8K0X - chains A and C; structure by electron microscopy, 3.20 A resolution.

== Chain A (and C) ==
Name: ABC transporter G family member 25
From: Arabidopsis thaliana
Notes: chain C of this document is another copy of the same molecule, construct and numbering; everything in this record applies to it too
UniProt: Q84TH5 (AB25G_ARATH); residues 1-662 here = UniProt positions 1-662
Sequence (662 residues; row label = number of the first residue in the row):
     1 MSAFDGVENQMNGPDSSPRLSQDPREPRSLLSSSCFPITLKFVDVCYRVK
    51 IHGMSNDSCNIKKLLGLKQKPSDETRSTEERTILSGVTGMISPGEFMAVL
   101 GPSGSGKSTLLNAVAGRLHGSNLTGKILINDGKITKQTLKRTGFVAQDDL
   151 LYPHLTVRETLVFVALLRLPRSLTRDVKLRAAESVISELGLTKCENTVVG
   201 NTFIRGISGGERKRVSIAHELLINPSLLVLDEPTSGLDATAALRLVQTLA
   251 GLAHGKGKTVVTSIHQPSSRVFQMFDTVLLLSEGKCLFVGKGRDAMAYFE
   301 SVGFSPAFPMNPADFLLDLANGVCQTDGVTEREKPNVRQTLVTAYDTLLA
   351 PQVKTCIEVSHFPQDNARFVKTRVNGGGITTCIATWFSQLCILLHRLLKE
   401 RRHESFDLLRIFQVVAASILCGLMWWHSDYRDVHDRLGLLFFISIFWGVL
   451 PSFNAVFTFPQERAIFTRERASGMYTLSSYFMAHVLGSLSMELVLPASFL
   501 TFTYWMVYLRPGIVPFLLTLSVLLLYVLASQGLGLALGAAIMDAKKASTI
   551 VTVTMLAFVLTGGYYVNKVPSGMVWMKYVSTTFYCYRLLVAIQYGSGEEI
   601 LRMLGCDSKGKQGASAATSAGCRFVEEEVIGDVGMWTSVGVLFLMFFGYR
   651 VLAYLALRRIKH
Unresolved in the structure: 1-34, 50-80, 326-337, 358-376, 602-625
Curated features (UniProtKB/Swiss-Prot):
  - binding site (ATP): G101 to S108
  - glycosylation (N-linked (GlcNAc...) asparagine): N56, N122
Ligand contacts: (+)-abscisic acid (A8S; (2Z,4E)-5-[(1S)-1-hydroxy-2,6,6-trimethyl-4-oxocyclohex-2-en-1-yl]-3-methylpenta-2,4-dienoic acid): Q413, F442, I445, F446, V449, V559, Y565
What the authors report for this chain:
  - mutagenesis - E232Q: abolished catalytic activity
  - catalytic residues: E232

== Chain A / chain C interface ==
Residue-residue contacts - 73 pairs, chain A then chain C:
  A239(A) with Q266(C)
  Q266(A) with A239(C)
  S268(A) with D314(C)
  S269(A) with F308(C); P309(C), hydrogen bond (side chain-backbone); M310(C); D314(C), hydrogen bond (backbone-side chain)
  R270(A) with F308(C); D318(C), salt bridge
  Q273(A) with F308(C)
  F308(A) with S269(C); R270(C); Q273(C)
  P309(A) with S269(C), hydrogen bond (backbone-side chain); P312(C)
  M310(A) with S269(C)
  N311(A) with N311(C)
  P312(A) with P309(C)
  D314(A) with S268(C); S269(C), hydrogen bond (side chain-backbone)
  D318(A) with R270(C), salt bridge
  D407(A) with K545(C), salt bridge
  L409(A) with K545(C); T549(C)
  Q413(A) with T552(C)
  A416(A) with V553(C), hydrophobic
  A417(A) with L556(C), hydrophobic
  L423(A) with P570(C); M573(C), hydrophobic
  M424(A) with T561(C); V566(C), hydrophobic; P570(C); M573(C), hydrophobic
  W425(A) with V566(C), hydrophobic
  D432(A) with K568(C)
  H434(A) with Y564(C); Y565(C); E628(C)
  D435(A) with Y565(C); V566(C); N567(C), hydrogen bond (side chain-backbone); K568(C)
  G438(A) with Y565(C)
  F442(A) with L556(C), hydrophobic; L560(C), hydrophobic
  I445(A) with Y565(C)
  K545(A) with D407(C), salt bridge; L409(C)
  T549(A) with L409(C)
  T552(A) with Q413(C)
  V553(A) with A416(C), hydrophobic
  L556(A) with A417(C), hydrophobic; F442(C), hydrophobic
  T561(A) with M424(C)
  Y564(A) with H434(C); Y564(C), hydrophobic; Y565(C), hydrophobic
  Y565(A) with H434(C); D435(C); G438(C); I445(C); Y564(C), hydrophobic; Y565(C), hydrogen bond
  V566(A) with M424(C), hydrophobic; D435(C)
  N567(A) with D435(C), hydrogen bond (backbone-side chain)
  K568(A) with D432(C); D435(C)
  P570(A) with L423(C); M424(C)
  M573(A) with L423(C), hydrophobic; M424(C), hydrophobic
  E628(A) with H434(C)
Other interface residues (no listed pair), chain A (49 interface residues in all): D238, Q325, F412, L420, W426, A557, L560, V569
Other interface residues (no listed pair), chain C (50 interface residues in all): D238, Q325, F412, L420, W425, W426, K546, A557, V569

== Summary ==
49 residues of chain A and 50 residues of chain C are in contact; the contacts include 7 hydrogen bonds and 4
salt bridges. Polar pairs include R270(A)-D318(C), D407(A)-K545(C) and S269(A)-P309(C). Chain A binds
(+)-abscisic acid. From the paper: the catalytic residue E232(A); E232Q of chain A abolishes catalytic
activity.
Chain A and chain C are both ABC transporter G family member 25 (Arabidopsis thaliana); the structure, ABCG25
Wild Type purified with DDM in the ABA-bound state, was determined by electron microscopy together with 8K0Z,
8IWJ, 8IWK and 8IWN from the same study.
